Entry 7JXN (X-ray diffraction, 2.00 A resolution); this record covers chains A and D.

== Chain A (and D) ==
Name: Amyloid-beta 17-36 peptide
Notes: chain D of this document is another copy of the same molecule, construct and numbering; everything in this record applies to it too
Reference sequence: P05067 (A4_HUMAN); residues 1-21 here correspond to UniProt positions 686-706 (UniProt number = residue number + 685)
Chain sequence (21 residues; each row starts with the number of its first residue):
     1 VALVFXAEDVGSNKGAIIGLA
Sequence notes: conflict Val-1 (Gln686 in P05067), Ala-2 (Lys687 in P05067), H7V_6 (Phe691 in P05067), Ala-21 (Met706 in P05067)
Modified residues: Ala-2 (L-ornithine; ORN); H7V (3-cyclohexyl-N-methyl-L-alanine) at position 6; Ala-21 (L-ornithine; ORN)
Covalent attachments: covalent link Val-1/Ala-21

== How chain A and chain D interact ==
Contacting residue pairs (12; chain A residue first):
  H7V_6(A) / H7V_6(D)
  Asp-9(A) / Ala-16(D)
  Lys-14(A) / Ile-18(D)
  Gly-15(A) / Ile-17(D)
  Ala-16(A) / Asp-9(D)
  Ala-16(A) / Ile-17(D)
  Ala-16(A) / Ile-18(D)  hydrophobic
  Ile-17(A) / H7V_6(D)
  Ile-17(A) / Gly-15(D)
  Ile-17(A) / Ala-16(D)
  Ile-17(A) / Ile-17(D)  hydrogen bond (backbone-backbone)
  Ile-18(A) / Lys-14(D)
Other interface residues (no listed pair), chain A (8 interface residues in all): Gly-19
Other interface residues (no listed pair), chain D (8 interface residues in all): Gly-19

== Summary ==
The chain A/chain D interface involves 8 residues from each chain, with 1 hydrogen bond. The hydrogen-bonded
pair Ile-17(A)/Ile-17(D) is a backbone contact.
Both chains are Amyloid-beta 17-36 peptide. Entry 7JXN (Beta hairpin derived from Abeta17-36 with an F20Cha
mutation) was determined by X-ray diffraction, deposited together with 7JXO.
